5V46 - chain A; structure by X-ray diffraction, 1.80 A resolution.

# Chain A
Molecule: Sacsin
Organism: Homo sapiens
Reference sequence: Q9NZJ4 (SACS_HUMAN); numbering as in UniProt (aligned over 89-336)
Amino-acid sequence (253 residues; each row starts with the number of its first residue):
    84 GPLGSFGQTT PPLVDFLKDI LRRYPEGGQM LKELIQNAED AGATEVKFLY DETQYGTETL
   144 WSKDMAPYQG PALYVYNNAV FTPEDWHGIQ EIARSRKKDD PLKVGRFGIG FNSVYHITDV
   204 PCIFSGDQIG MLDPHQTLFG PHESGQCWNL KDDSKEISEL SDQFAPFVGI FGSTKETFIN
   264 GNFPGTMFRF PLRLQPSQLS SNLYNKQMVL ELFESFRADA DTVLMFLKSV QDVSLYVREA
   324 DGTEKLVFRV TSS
Not modelled in the structure: 182
Differences from the reference sequence: expression tag (84-88); engineered mutation Mse113 (Ile in Q9NZJ4), Mse270 (Phe in Q9NZJ4), Mse291 (Lys in Q9NZJ4), Mse308 (Leu in Q9NZJ4)
Modified positions: Mse113, Mse270, Mse291, Mse308 (selenomethionine); Mse148, Mse214 (selenomethionine; parent Met)
UniProt features mapped onto this chain:
  - natural variant: Asp168 (D168Y: In SACS), Thr201 (T201K: In SACS)

# Summary
Chain A is Sacsin (Homo sapiens); the structure, Crystal structure of the I113M, F270M, K291M, L308M mutant of
SR1 domain of human sacsin, was determined by X-ray diffraction, deposited together with 5VSX, 5VSZ, 5V44,
5V45 and 5V47.
